Entry 3X43 (X-ray diffraction, 2.25 A resolution); this record covers chains C and D of the 4 polymer chains in the assembly.

== Chain C (and D) ==
Name: O-ureido-L-serine synthase
From: Streptomyces lavendulae
Notes: EC 2.6.99.3, 2.5.1.47; chain D of this document is another copy of the same molecule, construct and numbering; everything in this record applies to it too
UniProt: D2Z027 (DCSD_STRLA); numbering as in UniProt (aligned over 1-324)
Chain sequence (332 residues; numbered 1 to 332; the number before each row is that of its first residue):
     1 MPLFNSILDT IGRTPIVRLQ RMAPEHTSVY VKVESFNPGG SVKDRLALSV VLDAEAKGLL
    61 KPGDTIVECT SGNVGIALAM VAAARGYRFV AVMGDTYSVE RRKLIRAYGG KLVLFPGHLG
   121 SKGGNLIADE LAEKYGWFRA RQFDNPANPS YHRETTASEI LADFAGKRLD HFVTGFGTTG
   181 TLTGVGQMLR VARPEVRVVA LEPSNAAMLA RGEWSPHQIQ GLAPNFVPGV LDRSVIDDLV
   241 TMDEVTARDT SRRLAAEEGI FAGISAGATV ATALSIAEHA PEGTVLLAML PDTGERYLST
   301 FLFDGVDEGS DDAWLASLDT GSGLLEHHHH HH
Disordered / not traced: 1, 319-332 (chain D: 1, 318-332)
Differences from the reference sequence: expression tag (325-332)
Covalently attached groups: pyridoxal phosphate (PLP) linked to Lys43
Residues lining bound ligands: pyridoxal phosphate (PLP): Val42, Asn73, His152, Gly175, Phe176, Gly177, Thr178, Thr179, Gly180, Thr181, Gln220, Gly221, Leu222, Ser265, Pro291, Asp292, Tyr297
Curated features (UniProtKB/Swiss-Prot):
  - binding site (pyridoxal 5'-phosphate): Asn73, Gly177 to Thr181, Ser265
  - modified residue: Lys43 (N6-(pyridoxal phosphate)lysine)

== Interface between chain C and chain D ==
Pairs across the interface (29):
  Leu52(C) - Gly166(D)
  Tyr151(C) - Ala165(D)  hydrophobic
  Arg153(C) - Val191(D)
  Glu154(C) - Leu161(D)
  Glu154(C) - Ala162(D)  hydrogen bond (backbone-backbone)
  Glu154(C) - Ala165(D)
  Glu154(C) - Ala192(D)
  Glu154(C) - Arg193(D)  salt bridge
  Thr155(C) - Ala165(D)
  Ser158(C) - Ser158(D)
  Ser158(C) - Leu161(D)
  Leu161(C) - Glu154(D)
  Leu161(C) - Ser158(D)
  Leu161(C) - Met188(D)  hydrophobic
  Ala162(C) - Glu154(D)  hydrogen bond (backbone-backbone)
  Ala165(C) - Tyr151(D)  hydrophobic
  Ala165(C) - Glu154(D)
  Ala165(C) - Thr155(D)
  Gly166(C) - Leu52(D)
  Gly166(C) - Glu154(D)
  Met188(C) - Leu161(D)  hydrophobic
  Met188(C) - Met188(D)  hydrophobic
  Met188(C) - Val191(D)  hydrophobic
  Met188(C) - Ala192(D)  hydrophobic
  Val191(C) - Met188(D)  hydrophobic
  Val191(C) - Val191(D)  hydrophobic
  Ala192(C) - Glu154(D)
  Ala192(C) - Met188(D)  hydrophobic
  Arg193(C) - Glu154(D)  salt bridge
Also at the interface, not in a pair above, chain C (15 interface residues in all): Gln187
Also at the interface, not in a pair above, chain D (15 interface residues in all): Arg153, Gln187

== In short ==
Chain C and chain D each contribute 15 residues to their interface, with 2 hydrogen bonds and 2 salt bridges.
Polar contacts include Glu154(C)-Arg193(D) and Glu154(C)-Ala162(D). Covalently linked pyridoxal phosphate: at
Lys43(C). From UniProt: 7 pyridoxal 5'-phosphate-binding residues on chain C.
Both chains are O-ureido-L-serine synthase (Streptomyces lavendulae). Entry 3X43 (Crystal structure of
O-ureido-L-serine synthase) was determined by X-ray diffraction, deposited together with 3X44.
